Entry 7R5R (electron microscopy, 2.44 A resolution); this record covers chains D and J of the 12 polymer chains in the assembly.

Chain D:
Protein: Histone H2B type 1-C/E/F/G/I
Source organism: Homo sapiens
UniProt: P62807 (H2B1C_HUMAN); residues 0-125 here correspond to UniProt positions 1-126 (UniProt number = residue number + 1)
Amino-acid sequence (126 residues; each row starts with the number of its first residue; numbering starts at 0):
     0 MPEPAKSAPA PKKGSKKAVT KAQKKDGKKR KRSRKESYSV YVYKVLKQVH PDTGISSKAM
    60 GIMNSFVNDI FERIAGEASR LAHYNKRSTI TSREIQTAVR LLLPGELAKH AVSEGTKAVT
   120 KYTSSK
Unresolved in the structure: 0-32, 125
UniProt features mapped onto this chain:
  - modified residue: Pro1 (N-acetylproline), Glu2 (ADP-ribosyl glutamic acid), Lys5 (N6-(2-hydroxyisobutyryl)lysine), Ser6 (ADP-ribosylserine), Lys11 (N6-(beta-hydroxybutyryl)lysine), Lys12 (N6-(2-hydroxyisobutyryl)lysine), Ser14 (Phosphoserine), Lys15 (N6-acetyllysine), Lys16 (N6-(beta-hydroxybutyryl)lysine), Lys20 (N6-(2-hydroxyisobutyryl)lysine), Lys23 (N6-(2-hydroxyisobutyryl)lysine), Lys24 (N6-(2-hydroxyisobutyryl)lysine), Lys34 (N6-(2-hydroxyisobutyryl)lysine), Glu35 (PolyADP-ribosyl glutamic acid), Ser36 (Phosphoserine), Lys43 (N6-(2-hydroxyisobutyryl)lysine), Lys46 (N6-(2-hydroxyisobutyryl)lysine), Lys57 (N6,N6-dimethyllysine), Arg79 (Dimethylated arginine), Lys85 (N6,N6,N6-trimethyllysine) and 6 more in UniProt
  - glycosylation: Ser112 (O-linked (GlcNAc) serine)
  - cross-link (Glycyl lysine isopeptide (Lys-Gly)): Lys5 (interchain with G-Cter in SUMO2), Lys20 (interchain with G-Cter in SUMO2), Lys34 (interchain with G-Cter in ubiquitin), Lys120 (interchain with G-Cter in ubiquitin)

Chain J:
Molecule: 171-nt DNA strand
Sequence (171 nucleotides; row label = number of the first residue in the row; numbers below 1 keep their minus sign (DC-97 is residue -97)):
   -97 CCGCTTTGAG GCCTTCGTTG GAAACGGGAA TATGTTCACA TAAAAACTAG ACAGAAGCAT
   -37 TCTCAGAAAC TTCTATGTGA TGTTTGCATT CAACTCATAG AGTTGAACAT TCCTTTTCAT
    23 AGAGCAGTTT TGAAACACTC TTTTTGTAGT ATCTGGAATT GGACATTTGG A
Unresolved in the structure: -97 to -69, 65-73

How chain D and chain J interact:
Residue-residue contacts (9):
  Arg33(D) with DT49(J), phosphate contact; DA50(J), phosphate contact
  Lys34(D) with DT49(J), phosphate contact; DA50(J), hydrogen bond to the phosphate
  Glu35(D) with DT49(J), phosphate contact
  Ser36(D) with DT49(J), hydrogen bond to the phosphate
  Val39(D) with DG48(J), sugar contact
  Tyr40(D) with DG48(J), hydrogen bond to the phosphate
  Lys43(D) with DG48(J), salt bridge to the phosphate
Also at the interface, not in a pair above, chain D (8 interface residues in all): Thr88
Also at the interface, not in a pair above, chain J (4 interface residues in all): DC38

In short:
8 residues of chain D face 4 of chain J across their interface; the contacts include 3 hydrogen bonds and 1
salt bridge. Among the polar pairs are Lys34(D)-DA50(J), Ser36(D)-DT49(J) and Tyr40(D)-DG48(J).
Here chain D is Histone H2B type 1-C/E/F/G/I (Homo sapiens) and chain J is a 171-nt DNA strand. Entry 7R5R
(Structure of the human CCAN CENP-A alpha-satellite complex) was determined by electron microscopy together
with 7PB4, 7PB8, 7PII, 7PKN, 7R5S, 7R5V, 7YWX and 7YYH from the same study.
